Entry 7Y56 (X-ray diffraction, 1.75 A resolution); this record covers chain A.

# Chain A
Molecule: NS1 protein
Organism: Human parvovirus B19
Notes: fragment: nuclease domain
UniProtKB: Q75U85 (Q75U85_PAVHB); residues 2-176 here = UniProt positions 2-176
Sequence (177 residues; row label = number of the first residue in the row; numbering starts at 0):
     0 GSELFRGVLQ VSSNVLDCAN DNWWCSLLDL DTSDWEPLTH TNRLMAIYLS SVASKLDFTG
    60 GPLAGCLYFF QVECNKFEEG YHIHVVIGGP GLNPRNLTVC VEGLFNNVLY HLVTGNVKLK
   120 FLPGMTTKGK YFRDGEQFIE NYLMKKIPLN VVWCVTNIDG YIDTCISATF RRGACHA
Disordered / not traced: 0, 175-176
Modified positions: Mse44 (selenomethionine; parent Met); Mse124 (selenomethionine; parent Met); Mse143 (selenomethionine; parent Met)
Differences from the reference sequence: expression tag (0-1)
What the authors report for this chain:
  - contacts within the chain: Arg5-Asp133 (hydrogen bond), Asn74-Glu77 (backbone contact), Glu77-His81 (hydrogen bond), Asn92-Asn95 (hydrogen bond)
  - conformationally variable residues (loop rearrangement, side-chain flip): Glu77, Leu121
  - mutagenesis - Y141A: abolished catalytic activity
  - catalytic residues: Tyr141
  - catalytic residues: Glu72, His81, His83 (citing earlier work)
  - mutagenesis - L121A: unchanged catalytic activity
  - mutagenesis - K127A/K129A: decreased binding to 67-ori-top/40-ori-bot mixture

# Summary
From the paper: catalytic residues Tyr141, Glu72 and His81 among others; Y141A abolishes catalytic activity; 3
substitutions were tested in all.
Chain A is NS1 protein (Human parvovirus B19); the structure, Crystal structure of NS1 nuclease domain in
P41212 space group, was determined by X-ray diffraction together with 7Y57 from the same study.
